PDB entry 6N2Z | electron microscopy, 3.00 A resolution | chains A and D of the 22 polymer chains in the assembly

Chain A:
Protein: ATP synthase subunit alpha
Organism: Bacillus sp. (strain PS3)
Notes: EC 3.6.3.14
UniProtKB: A0A0M3VGF9 (A0A0M3VGF9_BACP3); numbering as in UniProt (aligned over 1-502)
Chain sequence (502 residues; each row starts with the number of its first residue):
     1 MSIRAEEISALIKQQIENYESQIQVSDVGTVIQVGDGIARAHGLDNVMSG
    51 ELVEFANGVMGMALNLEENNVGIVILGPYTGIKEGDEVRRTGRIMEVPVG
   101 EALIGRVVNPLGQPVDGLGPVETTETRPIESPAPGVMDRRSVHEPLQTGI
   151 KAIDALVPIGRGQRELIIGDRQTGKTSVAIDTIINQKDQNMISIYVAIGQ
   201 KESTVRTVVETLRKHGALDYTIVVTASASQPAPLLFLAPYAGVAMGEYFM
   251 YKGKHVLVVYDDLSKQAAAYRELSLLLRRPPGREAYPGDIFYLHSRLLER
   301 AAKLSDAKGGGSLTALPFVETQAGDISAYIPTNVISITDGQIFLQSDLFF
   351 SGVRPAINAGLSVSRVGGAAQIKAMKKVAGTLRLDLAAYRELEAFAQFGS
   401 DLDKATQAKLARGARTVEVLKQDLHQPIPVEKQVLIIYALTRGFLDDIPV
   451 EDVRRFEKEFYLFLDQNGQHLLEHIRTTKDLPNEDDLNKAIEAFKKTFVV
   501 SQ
Disordered / not traced: 1, 502
Construct notes: conflict Pro132 (Arg in A0A0M3VGF9), Ser193 (Cys in A0A0M3VGF9), Phe463 (Trp in A0A0M3VGF9)
Ion coordination: Mg2+: Thr176 (together with ATP)
Small-molecule neighbours: ATP (adenosine-5'-triphosphate): Asp170, Arg171, Gln172, Thr173, Gly174, Lys175, Thr176, Ser177, Phe349, Arg354, Pro355, Gln422, Asp423, Leu424

Chain D:
Protein: ATP synthase subunit beta
Organism: Bacillus sp. (strain PS3)
Notes: EC 3.6.3.14
UniProtKB: A0A0M4U1P9 (A0A0M4U1P9_BACP3); residue numbers follow UniProt; this construct covers 1-473
Chain sequence (473 residues; row label = number of the first residue in the row):
     1 MTRGRVIQVMGPVVDVKFENGHLPAIYNALKIQHKARNENEVDIDLTLEV
    51 ALHLGDDTVRTIAMASTDGLIRGMEVIDTGAPISVPVGEVTLGRVFNVLG
   101 EPIDLEGDIPADARRDPIHRPAPKFEELATEVEILETGIKVVDLLAPYIK
   151 GGKIGLFGGAGVGKTVLIQELIHNIAQEHGGISVFAGVGERTREGNDLYH
   201 EMKDSGVISKTAMVFGQMNEPPGARMRVALTGLTMAEYFRDEQGQDVLLF
   251 IDNIFRFTQAGSEVSALLGRMPSAVGYQPTLATEMGQLQERITSTAKGSI
   301 TSIQAIYVPADDYTDPAPATTFSHLDATTNLERKLAEMGIYPAVDPLAST
   351 SRALAPEIVGEEHYQVARKVQQTLQRYKELQDIIAILGMDELSDEDKLVV
   401 HRARRIQFFLSQNFHVAEQFTGQPGSYVPVKETVRGFKEILEGKYDHLPE
   451 DAFRLVGRIEEVVEKAKAMGVEV
Disordered / not traced: 472-473
Ion coordination: Mg2+: Thr165 (together with ADP)
Small-molecule neighbours:
  - ADP (adenosine-5'-diphosphate): Gly159, Ala160, Gly161, Val162, Gly163, Lys164, Thr165, Val166, Glu194, Tyr341, Phe414, Ala417, Phe420
  - ATP (adenosine-5'-triphosphate): Ser351, Arg352, Tyr364

How chain A and chain D interact:
Pairs across the interface (83; chain A residue first):
  Ile8(A) with Gly55(D); Asp56(D)
  Ser9(A) with Asp56(D)
  Ile32(A) with Leu54(D); Gly55(D), hydrogen bond (backbone-backbone)
  Gln33(A) with His53(D); Leu54(D)
  Val34(A) with Leu52(D); His53(D), hydrogen bond (backbone-backbone)
  Gly35(A) with Leu52(D)
  Asp36(A) with Leu52(D); Arg270(D), salt bridge
  Tyr79(A) with Tyr27(D), hydrogen bond
  Thr80(A) with Ala25(D); Ile26(D)
  Lys83(A) with Leu23(D); Pro24(D); Ala25(D)
  Glu84(A) with Leu23(D); Asp57(D)
  Val115(A) with Phe125(D), hydrophobic
  Asp116(A) with Phe125(D); Glu126(D)
  Gly117(A) with Glu126(D)
  Arg171(A) with Phe322(D); Thr328(D), hydrogen bond; Ala348(D); Thr350(D), hydrogen bond
  Gln172(A) with Thr350(D); Arg352(D)
  Lys201(A) with Lys153(D); His324(D), hydrogen bond (side chain-backbone); Asp326(D), salt bridge
  Glu202(A) with Phe125(D); Leu128(D); Glu290(D)
  Ser203(A) with Leu128(D); Thr130(D)
  Arg206(A) with Phe125(D), hydrogen bond (side chain-backbone); Glu126(D); Leu128(D), hydrogen bond (side chain-backbone); Thr130(D)
  Thr207(A) with Thr130(D)
  Ser227(A) with Glu290(D)
  Ala228(A) with Gly286(D); Glu290(D), hydrogen bond (backbone-side chain); His324(D)
  Ser229(A) with Ala122(D); Gly286(D); Gln287(D); Glu290(D), hydrogen bond (backbone-side chain)
  Gln230(A) with Thr283(D)
  Lys265(A) with Ser323(D)
  Arg271(A) with Ala274(D)
  Glu272(A) with Pro279(D); Thr280(D); Thr283(D)
  Leu275(A) with Met271(D), hydrophobic; Pro272(D); Ser273(D); Pro279(D), hydrophobic
  Leu276(A) with Thr280(D)
  Arg278(A) with Met271(D)
  Arg279(A) with Met271(D)
  Ala285(A) with Ser273(D)
  Gln322(A) with Thr314(D); Ala319(D)
  Ala323(A) with Thr314(D)
  Asp347(A) with Gln375(D); Glu379(D)
  Phe350(A) with Leu347(D); Gln371(D); Gln372(D); Gln375(D)
  Ser351(A) with Gln372(D), hydrogen bond (backbone-side chain)
  Arg354(A) with Arg368(D)
  Gln397(A) with Arg376(D); Ile383(D); Asp396(D)
  Phe398(A) with Ile383(D), hydrophobic; Leu387(D), hydrophobic; Glu391(D)
  Gly399(A) with Glu391(D), hydrogen bond (backbone-backbone)
Also at the interface, not in a pair above, chain A (53 interface residues in all): Ala10, Ile82, Val107, Val205, Val209, Glu210, Pro231, Pro281, Glu284, Ser346, Phe349
Also at the interface, not in a pair above, chain D (56 interface residues in all): Asn20, Gly269, Ala282, Tyr313, Leu325, Tyr364, Ser393

In short:
The interface between chain A and chain D involves 53 residues on one side and 56 on the other; the contacts
include 12 hydrogen bonds and 2 salt bridges. Polar pairs include Asp36(A)-Arg270(D), Lys201(A)-Asp326(D) and
Tyr79(A)-Tyr27(D). ATP is bound between chain A and chain D.
Here chain A is ATP synthase subunit alpha and chain D is ATP synthase subunit beta, both from Bacillus sp.
(strain PS3). Entry 6N2Z (Bacillus PS3 ATP synthase class 2) was determined by electron microscopy, deposited
together with 6N2D, 6N2Y and 6N30.
